PDB entry 3GLM | X-ray diffraction, 2.50 A resolution | chains B and C of the 4 polymer chains in the assembly

Chain B (and C):
Name: Glutaconyl-CoA decarboxylase subunit A
Organism: Clostridium symbiosum
Notes: EC 4.1.1.70; chain C of this document is another copy of the same molecule, construct and numbering; everything in this record applies to it too
Reference sequence: B7TVP1 (B7TVP1_CLOSY); residue numbers follow UniProt; this construct covers 1-588
Chain sequence (588 residues; row label = number of the first residue in the row):
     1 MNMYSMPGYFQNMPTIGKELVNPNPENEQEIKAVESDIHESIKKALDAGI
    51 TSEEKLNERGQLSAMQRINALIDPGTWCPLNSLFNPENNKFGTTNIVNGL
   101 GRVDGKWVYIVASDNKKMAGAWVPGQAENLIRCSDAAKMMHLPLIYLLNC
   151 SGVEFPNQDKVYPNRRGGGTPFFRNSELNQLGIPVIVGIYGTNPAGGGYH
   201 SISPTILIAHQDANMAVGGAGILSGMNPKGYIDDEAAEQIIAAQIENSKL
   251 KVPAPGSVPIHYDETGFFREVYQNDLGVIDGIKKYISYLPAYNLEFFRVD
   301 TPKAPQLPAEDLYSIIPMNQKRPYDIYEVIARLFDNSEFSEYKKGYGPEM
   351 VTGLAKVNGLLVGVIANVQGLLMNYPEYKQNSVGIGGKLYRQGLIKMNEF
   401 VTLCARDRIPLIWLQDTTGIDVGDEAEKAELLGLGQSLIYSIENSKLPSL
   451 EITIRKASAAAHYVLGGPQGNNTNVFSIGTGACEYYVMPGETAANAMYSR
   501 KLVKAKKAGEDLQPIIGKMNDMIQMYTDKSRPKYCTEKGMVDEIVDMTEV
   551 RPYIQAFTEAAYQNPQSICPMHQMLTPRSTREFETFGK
Unresolved in the structure: 1-2, 222-236, 506-512, 587-588 (chain C: 1-2, 222-236, 502-512, 587-588)
Small-molecule neighbours:
  - crotonyl coenzyme A (COO), molecule 1: Thr51, Arg59, Met118, Ala119, Ala121, Trp122, Ser151, Gly152, Val153, Glu154, Phe155, Tyr162, Thr192, Pro194, Ala195, Gly196, Gly221
  - crotonyl coenzyme A (COO), molecule 2: Ala459, Ala460, Tyr463, Val487, Met488, Ala496, Met497, Arg500, Lys501

Chain B / chain C interface:
Pairs across the interface (107; chain B residue first):
  Met3(B) - Arg269(C)  hydrogen bond (backbone-side chain)
  Met3(B) - Glu270(C)
  Met3(B) - Lys284(C)
  Met3(B) - Tyr285(C)  hydrogen bond (backbone-side chain)
  Tyr4(B) - Arg269(C)
  Ser5(B) - Gly266(C)
  Ser5(B) - Arg269(C)
  Met6(B) - Thr265(C)
  Met6(B) - Gly266(C)  hydrogen bond (backbone-backbone)
  Ser176(B) - Gln573(C)
  Asn179(B) - Ser567(C)
  Asn179(B) - Ile568(C)  hydrogen bond (backbone-backbone)
  Asn179(B) - Pro570(C)
  Gln180(B) - Arg408(C)
  Gln180(B) - Gln566(C)
  Gln180(B) - Ser567(C)  hydrogen bond (backbone-side chain)
  Gln180(B) - Ile568(C)
  Leu181(B) - Gln566(C)
  Gly182(B) - Tyr292(C)
  Gly182(B) - Gln566(C)  hydrogen bond (backbone-backbone)
  Gly182(B) - Ser567(C)
  Gly182(B) - Ile568(C)
  Pro184(B) - Tyr292(C)
  Pro184(B) - Phe296(C)  hydrophobic
  Ile202(B) - His572(C)  hydrogen bond (backbone-side chain)
  Ile202(B) - Gln573(C)  hydrogen bond (backbone-side chain)
  Ser203(B) - Gln573(C)  hydrogen bond (backbone-side chain)
  Pro204(B) - Pro570(C)
  Pro204(B) - His572(C)  hydrogen bond (backbone-side chain)
  Pro204(B) - Gln573(C)  hydrogen bond (backbone-side chain)
  Thr205(B) - Phe296(C)
  Thr205(B) - Ile568(C)
  Thr205(B) - Pro570(C)
  Thr205(B) - His572(C)
  Ile206(B) - Phe296(C)  hydrophobic
  Leu207(B) - His572(C)
  Thr265(B) - Met6(C)
  Gly266(B) - Ser5(C)
  Gly266(B) - Met6(C)  hydrogen bond (backbone-backbone)
  Phe267(B) - His572(C)
  Phe267(B) - Arg578(C)
  Arg269(B) - Met3(C)  hydrogen bond (side chain-backbone)
  Arg269(B) - Tyr4(C)
  Arg269(B) - Ser5(C)
  Arg269(B) - Glu295(C)  hydrogen bond (side chain-backbone)
  Arg269(B) - Phe296(C)  hydrogen bond (side chain-backbone)
  Arg269(B) - Arg298(C)
  Arg269(B) - Met571(C)
  Glu270(B) - Met3(C)
  Lys284(B) - Met3(C)
  Tyr285(B) - Met3(C)
  Tyr285(B) - Phe296(C)  hydrophobic
  Tyr288(B) - Ala291(C)
  Tyr288(B) - Tyr292(C)
  Tyr288(B) - Asn293(C)  hydrogen bond (backbone-backbone)
  Tyr288(B) - Glu295(C)
  Tyr288(B) - Phe296(C)
  Leu289(B) - Tyr292(C)  hydrophobic
  Leu289(B) - Phe296(C)  hydrophobic
  Pro290(B) - Pro290(C)  hydrophobic
  Pro290(B) - Ala291(C)
  Pro290(B) - Tyr292(C)
  Pro290(B) - Asn564(C)
  Ala291(B) - Tyr288(C)
  Ala291(B) - Pro290(C)
  Tyr292(B) - Gly182(C)
  Tyr292(B) - Pro184(C)
  Tyr292(B) - Tyr288(C)
  Tyr292(B) - Leu289(C)  hydrophobic
  Tyr292(B) - Pro290(C)
  Asn293(B) - Tyr288(C)  hydrogen bond (backbone-backbone)
  Glu295(B) - Arg269(C)  hydrogen bond (backbone-side chain)
  Glu295(B) - Tyr288(C)
  Phe296(B) - Pro184(C)  hydrophobic
  Phe296(B) - Thr205(C)
  Phe296(B) - Ile206(C)  hydrophobic
  Phe296(B) - Arg269(C)  hydrogen bond (backbone-side chain)
  Phe296(B) - Tyr288(C)
  Phe296(B) - Leu289(C)  hydrophobic
  Arg298(B) - Arg269(C)
  Arg408(B) - Gln180(C)
  Asn564(B) - Pro290(C)
  Gln566(B) - Gln180(C)
  Gln566(B) - Leu181(C)
  Gln566(B) - Gly182(C)  hydrogen bond (backbone-backbone)
  Gln566(B) - Gln566(C)
  Ser567(B) - Asn179(C)
  Ser567(B) - Gln180(C)  hydrogen bond (side chain-backbone)
  Ser567(B) - Gly182(C)
  Ile568(B) - Asn179(C)  hydrogen bond (backbone-backbone)
  Ile568(B) - Gln180(C)
  Ile568(B) - Gly182(C)
  Ile568(B) - Thr205(C)
  Pro570(B) - Asn179(C)
  Pro570(B) - Pro204(C)
  Pro570(B) - Thr205(C)
  Met571(B) - Arg269(C)
  His572(B) - Ile202(C)  hydrogen bond (side chain-backbone)
  His572(B) - Pro204(C)  hydrogen bond (side chain-backbone)
  His572(B) - Thr205(C)
  His572(B) - Leu207(C)
  His572(B) - Phe267(C)
  Gln573(B) - Ser176(C)
  Gln573(B) - Ile202(C)  hydrogen bond (side chain-backbone)
  Gln573(B) - Ser203(C)  hydrogen bond (side chain-backbone)
  Gln573(B) - Pro204(C)  hydrogen bond (side chain-backbone)
  Arg578(B) - Phe267(C)
Also at the interface, not in a pair above, chain B (45 interface residues in all): Pro7, Ile183, Tyr262
Also at the interface, not in a pair above, chain C (45 interface residues in all): Pro7, Ile183, Tyr262

Summary:
Chain B and chain C each contribute 45 residues to their interface; the contacts include 27 hydrogen bonds.
Among the polar pairs are Met3(B)-Arg269(C), Met3(B)-Tyr285(C) and Gln180(B)-Ser567(C). Ligands of chain B:
crotonyl coenzyme A.
Both chains are Glutaconyl-CoA decarboxylase subunit A (Clostridium symbiosum). Entry 3GLM (Glutaconyl-coA
decarboxylase A subunit from Clostridium symbiosum co-crystallized with crotonyl-coA) was determined by X-ray
diffraction, deposited together with 3GF3, 3GF7 and 3GMA.
